Entry 6Q7N (X-ray diffraction, 2.02 A resolution); this record covers chain A.

[Chain A]
Name: BH32
Organism: Pyrococcus horikoshii
UniProt: O58216 (O58216_PYRHO); residues 1-232 here = UniProt positions 1-232
Chain sequence (242 residues; numbered 1 to 242; the number before each row is that of its first residue):
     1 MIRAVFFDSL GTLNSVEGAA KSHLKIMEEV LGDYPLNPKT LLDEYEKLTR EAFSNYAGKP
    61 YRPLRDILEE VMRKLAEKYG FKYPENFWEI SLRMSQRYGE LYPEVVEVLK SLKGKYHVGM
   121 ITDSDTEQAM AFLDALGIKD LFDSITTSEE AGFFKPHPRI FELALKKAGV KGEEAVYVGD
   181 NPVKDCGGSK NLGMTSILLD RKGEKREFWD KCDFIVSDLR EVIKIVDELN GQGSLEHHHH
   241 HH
Unresolved in the structure: 231-242
Differences from the reference sequence: conflict S9 (Phe in O58216), L10 (Val in O58216), N14 (Leu in O58216), A19 (Glu in O58216), S22 (Thr in O58216), L64 (Ile in O58216), L68 (Glu in O58216), S91 (His in O58216), S95 (His in O58216), Q128 (Tyr in O58216), A129 (Leu in O58216), F132 (His in O58216); expression tag (233-242)
Disulfide bonds: C186-C212
Glycans and other covalent adducts: 1-phenylethanone (AC0) linked to H23
Small-molecule neighbours: 1-phenylethanone (AC0): I26, Y45, L68, W88, S91, L92, S95, Q128

[Summary]
Covalently linked 1-phenylethanone: at H23.
Chain A is BH32 (Pyrococcus horikoshii); the structure, Crystal structure of BH32 alkylated with the
mechanistic inhibitor 2-bromoacetophenone, was determined by X-ray diffraction together with 6Q7O, 6Q7P, 6Q7Q
and 6Q7R from the same study.
